Entry 1Q86 (X-ray diffraction, 3.00 A resolution); this record covers chains A and Z of the 32 polymer chains in the assembly.

# Chain A
Molecule: 23S ribosomal RNA
Organism: Haloarcula marismortui
Sequence (2922 nucleotides; each row starts with the number of its first residue):
     2 UUGGCUACUA UGCCAGCUGG UGGAUUGCUC GGCUCAGGCG CUGAUGAAGG ACGUGCCAAG
    62 CUGCGAUAAG CCAUGGGGAG CCGCACGGAG GCGAAGAACC AUGGAUUUCC GAAUGAGAAU
   122 CUCUCUAACA AUUGCUUCGC GCAAUGAGGA ACCCCGAGAA CUGAAACAUC UCAGUAUCGG
   182 GAGGAACAGA AAACGCAAUG UGAUGUCGUU AGUAACCGCG AGUGAACGCG AUACAGCCCA
   242 AACCGAAGCC CUCACGGGCA AUGUGGUGUC AGGGCUACCU CUCAUCAGCC GACCGUCUCG
   302 ACGAAGUCUC UUGGAACAGA GCGUGAUACA GGGUGACAAC CCCGUACUCG AGACCAGUAC
   362 GACGUGCGGU AGUGCCAGAG UAGCGGGGGU UGGAUAUCCC UCGCGAAUAA CGCAGGCAUC
   422 GACUGCGAAG GCUAAACACA ACCUGAGACC GAUAGUGAAC AAGUAGUGUG AACGAACGCU
   482 GCAAAGUACC CUCAGAAGGG AGGCGAAAUA GAGCAUGAAA UCAGUUGGCG AUCGAGCGAC
   542 AGGGCAUACA AGGUCCCUCG ACGAAUGACC GACGCGCGAG CGUCCAGUAA GACUCACGGG
   602 AAGCCGAUGU UCUGUCGUAC GUUUUGAAAA ACGAGCCAGG GAGUGUGUCU GCAUGGCAAG
   662 UCUAACCGGA GUAUCCGGGG AGGCACAGGG AAACCGACAU GGCCGCAGGG CUUUGCCCGA
   722 GGGCCGCCGU CUUCAAGGGC GGGGAGCCAU GUGGACACGA CCCGAAUCCG GACGAUCUAC
   782 GCAUGGACAA GAUGAAGCGU GCCGAAAGGC ACGUGGAAGU CUGUUAGAGU UGGUGUCCUA
   842 CAAUACCCUC UCGUGAUCUA UGUGUAGGGG UGAAAGGCCC AUCGAGUCCG GCAACAGCUG
   902 GUUCCAAUCG AAACAUGUCG AAGCAUGACC UCCGCCGAGG UAGUCUGUGA GGUAGAGCGA
   962 CCGAUUGGUG UGUCCGCCUC CGAGAGGAGU CGGCACACCU GUCAAACUCC AAACUUACAG
  1022 ACGCCGUUUG ACGCGGGGAU UCCGGUGCGC GGGGUAAGCC UGUGUACCAG GAGGGGAACA
  1082 ACCCAGAGAU AGGUUAAGGU CCCCAAGUGU GGAUUAAGUG UAAUCCUCUG AAGGUGGUCU
  1142 CGAGCCCUAG ACAGCCGGGA GGUGAGCUUA GAAGCAGCUA CCCUCUAAGA AAAGCGUAAC
  1202 AGCUUACCGG CCGAGGUUUG AGGCGCCCAA AAUGAUCGGG ACUCAAAUCC ACCACCGAGA
  1262 CCUGUCCGUA CCACUCAUAC UGGUAAUCGA GUAGAUUGGC GCUCUAAUUG GAUGGAAGUA
  1322 GGGGUGAAAA CUCCUAUGGA CCGAUUAGUG ACGAAAAUCC UGGCCAUAGU AGCAGCGAUA
  1382 GUCGGGUGAG AACCCCGACG GCCUAAUGGA UAAGGGUUCC UCAGCACUGC UGAUCAGCUG
  1442 AGGGUUAGCC GGUCCUAAGU CAUACCGCAA CUCGACUAUG ACGAAAUGGG AAACGGGUUA
  1502 AUAUUCCCGU GCCACUAUGC AGUGAAAGUU GACGCCCUGG GGUCGAUCAC GCUGGGCAUU
  1562 CGCCCAGUCG AACCGUCCAA CUCCGUGGAA GCCGUAAUGG CAGGAAGCGG ACGAACGGCG
  1622 GCAUAGGGAA ACGUGAUUCA ACCUGGGGCC CAUGAAAAGA CGAGCAUAGU GUCCGUACCG
  1682 AGAACCGACA CAGGUGUCCA UGGCGGCGAA AGCCAAGGCC UGUCGGGAGC AACCAACGUU
  1742 AGGGAAUUCG GCAAGUUAGU CCCGUACCUU CGGAAGAAGG GAUGCCUGCU CCGGAACGGA
  1802 GCAGGUCGCA GUGACUCGGA AGCUCGGACU GUCUAGUAAC AACAUAGGUG ACCGCAAAUC
  1862 CGCAAGGACU CGUACGGUCA CUGAAUCCUG CCCAGUGCAG GUAUCUGAAC ACCUCGUACA
  1922 AGAGGACGAA GGACCUGUCA ACGGCGGGGG UAACUAUGAC CCUCUUAAGG UAGCGUAGUA
  1982 CCUUGCCGCA UCAGUAGCGG CUUGCAUGAA UGGAUUAACC AGAGCUUCAC UGUCCCAACG
  2042 UUGGGCCCGG UGAACUGUAC AUUCCAGUGC GGAGUCUGGA GACACCCAGG GGGAAGCGAA
  2102 GACCCUAUGG AGCUUUACUG CAGGCUGUCG CUGAGACGUG GUCGCCGAUG UGCAGCAUAG
  2162 GUAGGAGACA CUACACAGGU ACCCGCGCUA GCGGGCCACC GAGUCAACAG UGAAAUACUA
  2222 CCCGUCGGUG ACUGCGACUC UCACUCCGGG AGGAGGACAC CGAUAGCCGG GCAGUUUGAC
  2282 UGGGGCGGUA CGCGCUCGAA AAGAUAUCGA GCGCGCCCUA UGGCUAUCUC AGCCGGGACA
  2342 GAGACCCGGC GAAGAGUGCA AGAGCAAAAG AUAGCUUGAC AGUGUUCUUC CCAACGAGGA
  2402 ACGCUGACGC GAAAGCGUGG UCUAGCGAAC CAAUUAGCCU GCUUGAUGCG GGCAAUUGAU
  2462 GACAGAAAAG CUACCCUAGG GAUAACAGAG UCGUCACUCG CAAGAGCACA UAUCGACCGA
  2522 GUGGCUUGCU ACCUCGAUGU CGGUUCCCUC CAUCCUGCCC GUGCAGAAGC GGGCAAGGGU
  2582 GAGGUUGUUC GCCUAUUAAA GGAGGUCGUG AGCUGGGUUU AGACCGUCGU GAGACAGGUC
  2642 GGCUGCUAUC UACUGGGUGU GUAAUGGUGU CUGACAAGAA CGACCGUAUA GUACGAGAGG
  2702 AACUACGGUU GGUGGCCACU GGUGUACCGG UUGUUCGAGA GAGCACGUGC CGGGUAGCCA
  2762 CGCCACACGG GGUAAGAGCU GAACGCAUCU AAGCUCGAAA CCCACUUGGA AAAGAGACAC
  2822 CGCCGAGGUC CCGCGUACAA GACGCGGUCG AUAGACUCGG GGUGUGCGCG UCGAGGUAAC
  2882 GAGACGUUAA GCCCACGAGC ACUAACAGAC CAAAGCCAUC AU
Unresolved in the structure: 2-9, 126-127, 715, 971-998, 1560, 1952-1963, 2137-2236, 2339-2343, 2665-2666, 2915-2923
Bound ions: Mg2+ site 1 near G28 (its only coordinating residue here); Na+ site 1: C40, G41, C443; Na+ site 2: G56, G61; Na+ site 3: G66, U107, U108; Mg2+ site 2 near U115 (its only coordinating residue here); Na+ site 4: C141, G142; Na+ site 5 near U146 (its only coordinating residue here); Mg2+ site 3: C162, U2276; K+ site 1: C162, U163, U172; Mg2+ site 4: A165, A167, C168; Na+ site 6: A165, A166, A167; Mg2+ site 5: A166, G219; 67 more Na+ sites not listed; 98 more Mg2+ sites not listed; 1 more K+ sites not listed
Residues lining bound ligands:
  - phenylalaninal (PHA), molecule 1: G2102, C2104, A2486, U2620
  - phenylalaninal (PHA), molecule 2: A2486, C2487, U2541, U2620
From the paper describing this entry:
  - binding site for CCA-phenylalanine-cariotic-acid-biotin: G2284, G2285
  - catalytic residues: A2486 (proposed by the authors, not directly observed)

# Chain Z
Name: 50S ribosomal protein L32E
Organism: Haloarcula marismortui
UniProt: P12736 (RL32_HALMA); residues 1-240 here = UniProt positions 1-240
Amino-acid sequence (240 residues; each row starts with the number of its first residue):
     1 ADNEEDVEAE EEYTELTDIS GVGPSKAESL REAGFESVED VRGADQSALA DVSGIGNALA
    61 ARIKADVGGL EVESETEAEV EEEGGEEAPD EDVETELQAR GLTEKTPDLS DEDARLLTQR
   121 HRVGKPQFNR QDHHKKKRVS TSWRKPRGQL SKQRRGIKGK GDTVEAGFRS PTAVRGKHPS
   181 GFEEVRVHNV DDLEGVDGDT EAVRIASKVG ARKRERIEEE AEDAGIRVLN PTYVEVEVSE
Unresolved in the structure: 1-94, 237-240
Bound ions: Mg2+: His133, Lys136, Val139

# Interface between chain A and chain Z
Residue-residue contacts (170):
  G320(A) - Arg212(Z)  hydrogen bond to the sugar
  A521(A) - Lys137(Z)  salt bridge to the phosphate
  U522(A) - Lys137(Z)  salt bridge to the phosphate
  G537(A) - Lys135(Z)  hydrogen bond to the sugar
  G537(A) - Lys160(Z)  sugar contact
  C538(A) - His134(Z)  salt bridge to the phosphate
  C538(A) - Lys135(Z)  phosphate contact
  G539(A) - His134(Z)  hydrogen bond to the phosphate
  G539(A) - Gly159(Z)  hydrogen bond to the base
  A540(A) - Gln127(Z)  hydrogen bond to the phosphate
  A540(A) - Gly159(Z)  sugar contact
  A540(A) - Gly161(Z)  sugar contact
  C541(A) - Pro126(Z)  phosphate contact
  C541(A) - Gln127(Z)  hydrogen bond to the phosphate
  A551(A) - Tyr233(Z)  phosphate contact
  A552(A) - Arg204(Z)  hydrogen bond to the phosphate
  A552(A) - Leu229(Z)  sugar contact
  A552(A) - Pro231(Z)  phosphate contact
  A552(A) - Tyr233(Z)  hydrogen bond to the phosphate
  G553(A) - His178(Z)  salt bridge to the phosphate
  G553(A) - Pro179(Z)  sugar contact
  G553(A) - Arg204(Z)  salt bridge to the phosphate
  G554(A) - His178(Z)  salt bridge to the phosphate
  G554(A) - Ser180(Z)  phosphate contact
  G554(A) - Arg227(Z)  salt bridge to the phosphate
  U555(A) - His121(Z)  phosphate contact
  C556(A) - His121(Z)  salt bridge to the phosphate
  C594(A) - Arg122(Z)  hydrogen bond to the sugar
  U595(A) - Thr118(Z)  phosphate contact
  U595(A) - Arg122(Z)  salt bridge to the phosphate
  C617(A) - Lys158(Z)  hydrogen bond to the sugar
  C617(A) - Gly159(Z)  base contact
  G618(A) - Lys158(Z)  sugar contact
  G618(A) - Lys160(Z)  hydrogen bond to the sugar
  A620(A) - Asp132(Z)  hydrogen bond to the sugar
  A620(A) - Lys135(Z)  hydrogen bond to the sugar
  A620(A) - Lys152(Z)  phosphate contact
  A620(A) - Lys160(Z)  salt bridge to the phosphate
  C621(A) - Gln131(Z)  phosphate contact
  C621(A) - Asp132(Z)  sugar contact
  C621(A) - Ser151(Z)  phosphate contact
  C621(A) - Lys152(Z)  salt bridge to the phosphate
  G622(A) - Gln131(Z)  hydrogen bond to the phosphate
  G622(A) - Arg147(Z)  phosphate contact
  G622(A) - Gly148(Z)  hydrogen bond to the phosphate
  G622(A) - Ser151(Z)  phosphate contact
  U623(A) - Gly148(Z)  phosphate contact
  U623(A) - Gln149(Z)  hydrogen bond to the phosphate
  U623(A) - Leu150(Z)  base contact
  U624(A) - Leu150(Z)  base contact
  U625(A) - Leu150(Z)  base contact
  A628(A) - Leu150(Z)  sugar contact
  A629(A) - Lys152(Z)  salt bridge to the phosphate
  C637(A) - Lys136(Z)  salt bridge to the phosphate
  C637(A) - Arg138(Z)  salt bridge to the phosphate
  C638(A) - Lys136(Z)  phosphate contact
  C638(A) - Lys137(Z)  phosphate contact
  C638(A) - Arg138(Z)  salt bridge to the phosphate
  A639(A) - Arg138(Z)  phosphate contact
  C905(A) - Arg144(Z)  salt bridge to the phosphate
  C906(A) - Trp143(Z)  phosphate contact
  C906(A) - Arg144(Z)  phosphate contact
  C906(A) - Lys145(Z)  hydrogen bond to the phosphate
  C906(A) - Arg147(Z)  salt bridge to the phosphate
  A907(A) - Trp143(Z)  hydrogen bond to the phosphate
  A907(A) - Lys145(Z)  phosphate contact
  A907(A) - Val164(Z)  sugar contact
  A908(A) - Glu165(Z)  phosphate contact
  A908(A) - Ala166(Z)  hydrogen bond to the phosphate
  G1071(A) - Gln149(Z)  phosphate contact
  G1071(A) - Arg154(Z)  sugar contact
  G1072(A) - Arg154(Z)  salt bridge to the phosphate
  G1072(A) - Arg155(Z)  phosphate contact
  A1073(A) - Arg155(Z)  sugar contact
  A1073(A) - Gly156(Z)  hydrogen bond to the sugar
  A1073(A) - Ile157(Z)  phosphate contact
  G1074(A) - Ile157(Z)  phosphate contact
  G1074(A) - Lys158(Z)  hydrogen bond to the phosphate
  G1075(A) - Lys158(Z)  salt bridge to the phosphate
  G1089(A) - Glu165(Z)  hydrogen bond to the sugar
  G1089(A) - Gly167(Z)  hydrogen bond to the base
  A1090(A) - Gly167(Z)  sugar contact
  A1090(A) - Phe168(Z)  sugar contact
  U1091(A) - Val123(Z)  sugar contact
  G1260(A) - Lys158(Z)  base contact
  U1266(A) - Arg115(Z)  hydrogen bond to the phosphate
  U1266(A) - Gln119(Z)  hydrogen bond to the sugar
  C1267(A) - Arg115(Z)  salt bridge to the phosphate
  C1267(A) - Leu116(Z)  sugar contact
  C1267(A) - Gln119(Z)  sugar contact
  C1267(A) - Pro171(Z)  sugar contact
  C1268(A) - Ala166(Z)  hydrogen bond to the sugar
  C1268(A) - Gly167(Z)  base contact
  C1268(A) - Arg169(Z)  sugar contact
  C1268(A) - Ser170(Z)  sugar contact
  C1268(A) - Pro171(Z)  phosphate contact
  C1268(A) - Thr172(Z)  hydrogen bond to the phosphate
  C1268(A) - Arg175(Z)  hydrogen bond to the phosphate
  G1269(A) - Ala166(Z)  sugar contact
  G1269(A) - Arg175(Z)  salt bridge to the phosphate
  U1293(A) - Gln149(Z)  hydrogen bond to the sugar
  U1293(A) - Arg154(Z)  sugar contact
  A1294(A) - Gln149(Z)  phosphate contact
  G1311(A) - His188(Z)  sugar contact
  G1311(A) - Asn189(Z)  phosphate contact
  G1311(A) - Lys208(Z)  base contact
  G1312(A) - His188(Z)  sugar contact
  G1312(A) - Asn189(Z)  phosphate contact
  G1312(A) - Lys208(Z)  hydrogen bond to the sugar
  G1312(A) - Val209(Z)  hydrogen bond to the sugar
  G1312(A) - Lys213(Z)  salt bridge to the phosphate
  A1313(A) - Lys208(Z)  sugar contact
  A1313(A) - Val209(Z)  phosphate contact
  A1313(A) - Gly210(Z)  hydrogen bond to the phosphate
  A1313(A) - Lys213(Z)  salt bridge to the phosphate
  G1315(A) - Ala211(Z)  hydrogen bond to the phosphate
  G1315(A) - Arg212(Z)  hydrogen bond to the base
  G1315(A) - Glu215(Z)  hydrogen bond to the base
  G1316(A) - Gly210(Z)  phosphate contact
  G1316(A) - Ala211(Z)  hydrogen bond to the phosphate
  A1317(A) - Lys208(Z)  phosphate contact
  A1318(A) - Lys208(Z)  phosphate contact
  G1324(A) - Arg204(Z)  base contact
  G1325(A) - Pro179(Z)  sugar contact
  U1326(A) - Arg120(Z)  salt bridge to the phosphate
  U1326(A) - Gly176(Z)  phosphate contact
  U1326(A) - Lys177(Z)  sugar contact
  G1327(A) - Arg120(Z)  salt bridge to the phosphate
  G1327(A) - Lys125(Z)  hydrogen bond to the base
  G1327(A) - Arg169(Z)  hydrogen bond to the phosphate
  G1327(A) - Ser170(Z)  phosphate contact
  G1327(A) - Arg175(Z)  phosphate contact
  G1327(A) - Gly176(Z)  hydrogen bond to the phosphate
  A1328(A) - Lys125(Z)  sugar contact
  A1328(A) - Phe128(Z)  sugar contact
  A1328(A) - Val164(Z)  sugar contact
  A1328(A) - Glu165(Z)  base contact
  A1328(A) - Ala166(Z)  hydrogen bond to the base
  A1328(A) - Phe168(Z)  sugar contact
  A1328(A) - Arg169(Z)  salt bridge to the phosphate
  A1328(A) - Ser170(Z)  hydrogen bond to the phosphate
  A1328(A) - Arg175(Z)  salt bridge to the phosphate
  A1329(A) - Lys125(Z)  salt bridge to the phosphate
  A1329(A) - Phe128(Z)  phosphate contact
  A1329(A) - Trp143(Z)  phosphate contact
  A1329(A) - Val164(Z)  sugar contact
  A1329(A) - Arg169(Z)  base contact
  A1330(A) - Ser142(Z)  sugar contact
  A1330(A) - Trp143(Z)  hydrogen bond to the phosphate
  A1330(A) - Arg144(Z)  phosphate contact
  A1331(A) - Ser142(Z)  hydrogen bond to the phosphate
  A1331(A) - Arg144(Z)  salt bridge to the phosphate
  U1333(A) - Arg186(Z)  hydrogen bond to the phosphate
  U1333(A) - Arg204(Z)  sugar contact
  C1334(A) - Arg186(Z)  salt bridge to the phosphate
  C1334(A) - Arg204(Z)  hydrogen bond to the sugar
  C1334(A) - Ile205(Z)  sugar contact
  C1334(A) - Ala206(Z)  phosphate contact
  C1334(A) - Ser207(Z)  hydrogen bond to the phosphate
  C1334(A) - Asn230(Z)  hydrogen bond to the phosphate
  C1335(A) - Ser207(Z)  phosphate contact
  C1335(A) - Asn230(Z)  hydrogen bond to the phosphate
  C1343(A) - Lys208(Z)  hydrogen bond to the sugar
  G1344(A) - Lys208(Z)  sugar contact
  A1356(A) - Arg130(Z)  salt bridge to the phosphate
  A1356(A) - Asp132(Z)  base contact
  A1356(A) - Lys136(Z)  base contact
  A1356(A) - Arg138(Z)  hydrogen bond to the base
  A1356(A) - Val139(Z)  base contact
  U2059(A) - Lys136(Z)  hydrogen bond to the sugar
Other interface residues (no listed pair), chain A (77 interface residues in all): A319, C596, G636, G1290, G1292, U1314, A2060
Other interface residues (no listed pair), chain Z (77 interface residues in all): Glu112, Val174, Arg214, Arg216

# In short
Chain A and chain Z each contribute 77 residues to their interface; the contacts include 51 hydrogen bonds and
31 salt bridges. Among the polar pairs are G539(A)-Gly159(Z), G1089(A)-Gly167(Z) and G1315(A)-Arg212(Z). Bound
to chain A: phenylalaninal. The paper reports the catalytic residue A2486(A); a binding site for
CCA-phenylalanine-cariotic-acid-biotin at G2284(A) and G2285(A).
Here chain A is 23S ribosomal RNA and chain Z is 50S ribosomal protein L32E, both from Haloarcula marismortui.
Entry 1Q86 (Crystal structure of CCA-Phe-cap-biotin bound simultaneously at half occupancy to both the A-site
and P-site of ...) was determined by X-ray diffraction (same publication as 1Q7Y, 1Q81, 1Q82 and 1M90).
